Entry 6YXY (electron microscopy, 3.10 A resolution); this record covers chains AA and EQ of the 83 polymer chains in the assembly.

Chain AA:
Molecule: 12S ribosomal RNA
From: Trypanosoma brucei brucei
Sequence (1176 nucleotides; row label = number of the first residue in the row):
     1 AUUUUACCAA UUAAGAAGAA UAUUAUAAUA AUGGGUGUCU UAUAUUUUAA AUAAAUAUUU
    61 AAAUUCCGUG UAGUAAAUUU AUUAUUUGUA UUAUUUAUAU AAUAGGUGUA UUAUAUUUAA
   121 AUUUUAAAUU UGUUGUUUUA UAUUUAGAUA CAUAUUUAUA GAUUAAUAUA UUUAAAUAAU
   181 AUUUUAAAAU UUAUUGAACU GUAAUUAUUA GUUUAAUAUU UUUAGUUUGA UGUUGAAAUA
   241 UUUAAUUAAA GAUGUUACAG UUGUUCUAUA UGUACCAAAU AAAUAUAGUA AGAUUAUUUU
   301 AGUUGAAUUA AUAAAUAAAU AUUUAUUUUU CUUUGUAAAU AUUAUGAACA AUUUAAAAAU
   361 UAAUCUGUUU AACUAAAAUG UUAUAUAUAA UAAUCUAAGU UAAUUUGAAU AUUAAAAGUA
   421 CAAGUAUAAU UUGUAAUUCU AAAGUAUUUU AAUGGUAUAU UUUUAGUAGG UAAAUGAAAA
   481 GUAUAAAUGG AUAUAACUUA AUAUUUAAUA UUUGUUUAAU GAAAAGUAUU UUAUUAUUAU
   541 AUUGUAUAGU AUUAUUAUAG UGUAUAGUUU UUUAAAAAUA UAAAAAUAUU GUUAAUAAAA
   601 UUAUCGUAUU UUAAGUGCGU UUAUUAAAUG CGUUUGUCUA AGAUAAUUAU UUAAGAUUAU
   661 UCUUGUAAAU AUAUUUAAAU AUUAAUAAUU CUUAAAAUAA AAAAAUAUCC UCAAUUGCAA
   721 UAUUAUUGUA GCAUAGUAAU UUGUUAACUA AAUAUUAAAG UGUUCCAUAG AAAAUUUUUA
   781 AAUUACAACA AAUAAAAUAA AGUAUGAAUU AAUAUCAAAA UUUUAAUAAA AAUUAAAAAA
   841 UUAAAAUAGG GCAAGUCCUA CUCUCCUUUA CAAAGAGAAC AUUAUGAUAU GUAAUUGUAU
   901 GUUUGAUUGG GGCAAUACUA UAUUUAUUUA UAUAGCAUAA GAACUAUAUU CUUUGAAAUU
   961 AUAAAAGGUU CGAGCAGGUU AACAAGCAUU AAAAAUAAAU GUGUUUCAUC GUCUACUUAU
  1021 UACCAUGAUU GNNNNNNNNN NNNNNNNNNA AUUCGUUAGU UGGGUUAAAA UCGUUGUAAA
  1081 GCAGAUUUGU UUAUAUAUUU AAUUUUUAUA AUUAAUAAUA AUUAAUAUAA GUACGCAAGG
  1141 AUUGAUUAUU GAAAAAAGAA AGAAGAAUAU AAUUUA
Disordered / not traced: 207-221, 397-442, 595-784, 1024-1031, 1050-1058, 1066-1070
Construct notes: conflict N1032 (A2395 in 343546), N1033 (U2396 in 343546), N1034 (U2397 in 343546), N1035 (G2398 in 343546), N1036 (U2399 in 343546), N1037 (U2400 in 343546), N1038 (C2401 in 343546), N1039 (A2402 in 343546), N1040 (U2403 in 343546), N1041 (C2404 in 343546), N1042 (A2405 in 343546), N1043 (A2406 in 343546), N1044 (A2407 in 343546), N1045 (A2408 in 343546), N1046 (U2409 in 343546), N1047 (A2410 in 343546), N1048 (G2411 in 343546), N1049 (U2412 in 343546)
Metal / ion sites: Mg2+ site 1 near A30 (its only coordinating residue here); Mg2+ site 2: A63, G68; Mg2+ site 3: G70 (shared with 2 residues of chain A8); Mg2+ site 4 near G108 (its only coordinating residue here); Mg2+ site 5 near A140 (its only coordinating residue here); Mg2+ site 6 near U145 (its only coordinating residue here); Mg2+ site 7 near A146 (its only coordinating residue here); Mg2+ site 8: A198, C199; Mg2+ site 9: A238, A551; Mg2+ site 10 near U267 (its only coordinating residue here); Mg2+ site 11 near G469 (its only coordinating residue here); Mg2+ site 12 near A495 (its only coordinating residue here); 6 more Mg2+ sites not listed

Chain EQ:
Molecule: mt-EngB
From: Trypanosoma brucei brucei
Reference sequence: Q380Y8 (Q380Y8_TRYB2); the author numbering skips numbers that UniProt does not, so the offset changes along the chain: 1-543 = UniProt 1-543; 545-656 = UniProt 544-655
Amino-acid sequence (655 residues; numbered 1 to 656; 1 number in that range is skipped by the numbering (no residue carries it; nothing is unmodelled there); the number before each row is that of its first residue; X marks 2 residues of unknown identity (built as UNK)):
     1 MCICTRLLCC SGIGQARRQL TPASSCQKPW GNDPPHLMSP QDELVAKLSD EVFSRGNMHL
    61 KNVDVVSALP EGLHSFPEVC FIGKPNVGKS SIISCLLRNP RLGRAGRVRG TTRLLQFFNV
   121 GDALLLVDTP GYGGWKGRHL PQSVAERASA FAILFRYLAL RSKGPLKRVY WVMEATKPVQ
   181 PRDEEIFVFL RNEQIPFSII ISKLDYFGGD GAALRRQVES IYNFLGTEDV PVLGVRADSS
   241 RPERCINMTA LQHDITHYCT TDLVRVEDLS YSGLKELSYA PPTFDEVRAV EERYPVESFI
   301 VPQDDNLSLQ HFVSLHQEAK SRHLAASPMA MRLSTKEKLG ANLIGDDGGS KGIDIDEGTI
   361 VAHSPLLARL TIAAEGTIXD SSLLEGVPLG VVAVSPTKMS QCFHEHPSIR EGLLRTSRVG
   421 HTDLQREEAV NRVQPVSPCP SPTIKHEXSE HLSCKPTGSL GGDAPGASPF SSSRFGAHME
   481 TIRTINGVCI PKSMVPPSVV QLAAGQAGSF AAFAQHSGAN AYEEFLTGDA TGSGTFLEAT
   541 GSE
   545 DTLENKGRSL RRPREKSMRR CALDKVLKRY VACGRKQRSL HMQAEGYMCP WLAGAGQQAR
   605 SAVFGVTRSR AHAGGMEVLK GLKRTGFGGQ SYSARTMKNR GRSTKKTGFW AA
Disordered / not traced: 1-38, 346-479, 545-556
Construct notes: conflict Cys26 (Arg in Q380Y8), Ser272 (Asn in Q380Y8), Ala325 (Thr in Q380Y8), Ala326 (Thr in Q380Y8), UNK_379 (Pro in Q380Y8), Ser400 (Pro in Q380Y8), Arg426 (Gln in Q380Y8), Glu447 (Lys in Q380Y8), UNK_448 (Ser in Q380Y8), Ser468 (Pro in Q380Y8), Ser472 (Pro in Q380Y8)
Metal / ion sites: Mg2+: Ser90, Thr112 (together with GTP)
Ligand contacts: GTP (guanosine-5'-triphosphate): Lys84, Pro85, Asn86, Val87, Gly88, Lys89, Ser90, Ser91, Ala105, Gly106, Arg107, Val108, Arg109, Gly110, Thr111, Thr112, Gly131, Lys203, Asp205, Tyr206, Arg236, Ala237

How chain AA and chain EQ interact:
Contacting residue pairs (98):
  U202(AA) - Arg104(EQ)  sugar contact
  A203(AA) - Arg104(EQ)  sugar contact
  A203(AA) - Thr111(EQ)  phosphate contact
  A203(AA) - Arg113(EQ)  salt bridge to the phosphate
  A204(AA) - Ala105(EQ)  sugar contact
  A204(AA) - Gly106(EQ)  sugar contact
  A204(AA) - Thr111(EQ)  hydrogen bond to the phosphate
  A204(AA) - Arg138(EQ)  salt bridge to the phosphate
  U205(AA) - Arg107(EQ)  hydrogen bond to the phosphate
  U247(AA) - Pro497(EQ)  phosphate contact
  U247(AA) - Ser498(EQ)  phosphate contact
  A248(AA) - Gln142(EQ)  sugar contact
  A248(AA) - Pro496(EQ)  phosphate contact
  A248(AA) - Ser498(EQ)  hydrogen bond to the phosphate
  A249(AA) - Val144(EQ)  phosphate contact
  A250(AA) - His139(EQ)  phosphate contact
  G251(AA) - His139(EQ)  phosphate contact
  A257(AA) - Arg101(EQ)  sugar contact
  U265(AA) - His59(EQ)  stacking on the base
  U265(AA) - Asn62(EQ)  sugar contact
  U265(AA) - Leu102(EQ)  hydrogen bond to the base
  U265(AA) - Arg104(EQ)  salt bridge to the phosphate
  U265(AA) - Gln116(EQ)  base contact
  U265(AA) - Phe118(EQ)  base contact
  C266(AA) - Lys61(EQ)  sugar contact
  C266(AA) - Asn62(EQ)  hydrogen bond to the sugar
  C266(AA) - Leu114(EQ)  base contact
  C266(AA) - Arg639(EQ)  hydrogen bond to the sugar
  U267(AA) - Arg639(EQ)  sugar contact
  U267(AA) - Met641(EQ)  sugar contact
  U267(AA) - Lys642(EQ)  salt bridge to the phosphate
  A268(AA) - Lys642(EQ)  phosphate contact
  A268(AA) - Asn643(EQ)  hydrogen bond to the phosphate
  A268(AA) - Ser647(EQ)  sugar contact
  U269(AA) - Ser647(EQ)  phosphate contact
  U269(AA) - Phe653(EQ)  phosphate contact
  A270(AA) - Cys577(EQ)  phosphate contact
  U592(AA) - Arg332(EQ)  salt bridge to the phosphate
  U593(AA) - Arg332(EQ)  salt bridge to the phosphate
  G851(AA) - Arg563(EQ)  hydrogen bond to the sugar
  G851(AA) - Leu567(EQ)  base contact
  C852(AA) - Arg563(EQ)  salt bridge to the phosphate
  C852(AA) - Ala566(EQ)  base contact
  A854(AA) - Met562(EQ)  sugar contact
  G855(AA) - Met562(EQ)  sugar contact
  G855(AA) - Lys569(EQ)  salt bridge to the phosphate
  C863(AA) - Thr651(EQ)  sugar contact
  U864(AA) - Arg582(EQ)  hydrogen bond to the base
  U864(AA) - Thr648(EQ)  hydrogen bond to the phosphate
  U864(AA) - Thr651(EQ)  sugar contact
  U864(AA) - Ala656(EQ)  hydrogen bond to the sugar
  C865(AA) - Gly645(EQ)  hydrogen bond to the phosphate
  C865(AA) - Thr648(EQ)  hydrogen bond to the phosphate
  C865(AA) - Lys650(EQ)  salt bridge to the phosphate
  C866(AA) - Arg644(EQ)  salt bridge to the phosphate
  C866(AA) - Gly645(EQ)  hydrogen bond to the phosphate
  U867(AA) - Gln634(EQ)  phosphate contact
  U868(AA) - Gly632(EQ)  phosphate contact
  U868(AA) - Gly633(EQ)  phosphate contact
  U868(AA) - Gln634(EQ)  hydrogen bond to the phosphate
  G897(AA) - Arg628(EQ)  sugar contact
  G897(AA) - Thr629(EQ)  sugar contact
  U898(AA) - Leu73(EQ)  sugar contact
  U898(AA) - Gly632(EQ)  phosphate contact
  U898(AA) - Gly633(EQ)  hydrogen bond to the phosphate
  U898(AA) - Ser635(EQ)  sugar contact
  U898(AA) - Tyr636(EQ)  base contact
  A899(AA) - Tyr636(EQ)  base contact
  A899(AA) - Met641(EQ)  sugar contact
  A899(AA) - Arg644(EQ)  phosphate contact
  U900(AA) - Arg644(EQ)  salt bridge to the phosphate
  G901(AA) - Lys650(EQ)  salt bridge to the phosphate
  U969(AA) - His585(EQ)  hydrogen bond to the sugar
  C971(AA) - Gln581(EQ)  hydrogen bond to the sugar
  C971(AA) - Arg582(EQ)  hydrogen bond to the base
  C971(AA) - Ser583(EQ)  base contact
  G972(AA) - Lys580(EQ)  phosphate contact
  G972(AA) - Gln581(EQ)  sugar contact
  G972(AA) - Arg582(EQ)  sugar contact
  G972(AA) - Ala655(EQ)  base contact
  G972(AA) - Ala656(EQ)  sugar contact
  A973(AA) - Arg573(EQ)  hydrogen bond to the phosphate
  A973(AA) - Lys580(EQ)  salt bridge to the phosphate
  A973(AA) - Trp654(EQ)  sugar contact
  A973(AA) - Ala655(EQ)  sugar contact
  G974(AA) - Arg573(EQ)  salt bridge to the phosphate
  U1088(AA) - Met562(EQ)  phosphate contact
  G1089(AA) - Arg558(EQ)  hydrogen bond to the sugar
  G1089(AA) - Lys560(EQ)  phosphate contact
  G1089(AA) - Ser561(EQ)  phosphate contact
  G1089(AA) - Met562(EQ)  hydrogen bond to the phosphate
  U1090(AA) - Ser561(EQ)  sugar contact
  U1090(AA) - Arg563(EQ)  base contact
  U1091(AA) - Arg558(EQ)  base contact
  U1092(AA) - Ser561(EQ)  hydrogen bond to the phosphate
  U1092(AA) - Arg563(EQ)  base contact
  U1092(AA) - Arg564(EQ)  hydrogen bond to the sugar
  U1092(AA) - Leu567(EQ)  base contact
Other interface residues (no listed pair), chain AA (46 interface residues in all): G263, A846, U896
Other interface residues (no listed pair), chain EQ (70 interface residues in all): Asp64, Gly103, Val108, Pro141, Ser143, Pro328, Gln501, Pro557, Glu559, Thr640

Summary:
46 residues of chain AA and 70 residues of chain EQ are in contact, with 24 hydrogen bonds, 14 salt bridges
and 1 aromatic stacking contact. Among the polar pairs are U265(AA)-Leu102(EQ), U864(AA)-Arg582(EQ) and
C971(AA)-Arg582(EQ). Chain EQ binds GTP.
Chain AA is 12S ribosomal RNA and chain EQ is mt-EngB, both from Trypanosoma brucei brucei; the structure,
State B of the Trypanosoma brucei mitoribosomal large subunit assembly intermediate, was determined by
electron microscopy together with 6YXX from the same study.
